PDB entry 198L | X-ray diffraction, 2.00 A resolution | chain A

[Chain A]
Protein: Lysozyme
From: Enterobacteria phage T4
Notes: EC 3.2.1.17; engineered mutation(s): C54T, C97A, L121A, A129L
UniProt: P00720 (LYCV_BPT4); residue numbers follow UniProt; this construct covers 1-164
Chain sequence (164 residues; row label = number of the first residue in the row):
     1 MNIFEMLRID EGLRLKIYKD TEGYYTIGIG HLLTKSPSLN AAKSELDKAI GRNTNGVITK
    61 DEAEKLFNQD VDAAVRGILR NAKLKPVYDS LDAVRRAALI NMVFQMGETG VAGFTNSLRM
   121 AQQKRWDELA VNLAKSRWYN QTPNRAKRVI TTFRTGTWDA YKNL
Disordered / not traced: 163-164
Sequence notes: conflict Thr-54 (Cys in P00720), Ala-97 (Cys in P00720), Ala-121 (Leu in P00720), Leu-129 (Ala in P00720)
Swiss-Prot annotation at these positions:
  - active site (Proton donor/acceptor): Glu-11, Asp-20
  - binding site (substrate): Leu-32, Phe-104, Ser-117, Asn-132
  - mutagenesis: Glu-11 (E11A/F/H/M/N: Complete loss of enzymatic activity; E11N: Loss of 84% of enzymatic activity; E11Q: Complete loss of activity), Asp-20 (D20A/N/S/T: Complete loss of enzymatic activity; D20C: Nearly no effet on specific enzymatic activity; D20E/Q: Loss of 99% of enzymatic activity), Thr-26 (T26E: Complete loss of activity at neutral pH; covalently bound substrate; T26H: Facilitates transglycosylation more effectively than hydrolysis; covalently bound substrate), Gly-30 (G30A: Almost complete loss of enzymatic activity; G30F: Almost complete loss of enzymatic activity. The enzyme is destabilized by 1.5 kcal/mol), Ser-117 (S117F: 10-fold decrease in enzymatic activity; S117I: 500-fold decrease in enzymatic activity; S117V: 50-fold decrease in enzymatic activity), Asn-132 (N132I: 5-fold decrease in enzymatic activity; N132M/F: 2-fold decrease in enzymatic activity)
Reported in the primary citation:
  - conformationally variable residues (helix shift, side-chain flip): Thr-115 to Gln-123, Trp-126 to Ala-134, Thr-152 to Gly-156

[Summary]
Curated annotation (UniProt) lists active-site residues Glu-11 and Asp-20, 4 substrate-binding residues and 6
mutagenesis sites. From the paper: conformational variability at Thr-115, Trp-126 and Thr-152.
Chain A is Lysozyme (Enterobacteria phage T4); the structure, Thermodynamic and structural compensation in
"size-switch" core-repacking variants of T4 lysozyme, was determined by X-ray diffraction together with 195L,
196L, 197L, 199L and 200L from the same study.
